8V5L - chains A and B of the 5 polymer chains in the assembly; structure by X-ray diffraction, 3.09 A resolution.

Chain A:
Molecule: Envelope glycoprotein E
From: Human alphaherpesvirus 3
Reference sequence: Q77JX0 (Q77JX0_HHV3); the author numbering skips numbers that UniProt does not, so the offset changes along the chain: 116-179 = UniProt 146-209; 182-307 = UniProt 210-335
Chain sequence (203 residues; row label = number of the first residue in the row; note: 2 numbers in that range are skipped by the numbering (no residue carries them; nothing is unmodelled there)):
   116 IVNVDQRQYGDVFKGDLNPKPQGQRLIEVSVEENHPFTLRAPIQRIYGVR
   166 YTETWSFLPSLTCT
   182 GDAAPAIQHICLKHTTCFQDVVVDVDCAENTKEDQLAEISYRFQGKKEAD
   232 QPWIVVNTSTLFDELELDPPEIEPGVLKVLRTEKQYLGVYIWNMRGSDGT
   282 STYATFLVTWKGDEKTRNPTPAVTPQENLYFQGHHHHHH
Disordered / not traced: 116-137, 182-211, 296-320
Sequence notes: expression tag (308-320)
From the paper describing this entry:
  - conformationally variable residues (order/disorder transition): Ser221 to Lys228

Chain B:
Molecule: Fab 1E12 Heavy Chain
From: Homo sapiens
Notes: antibody fragment or engineered binder
Chain sequence (248 residues; numbered 1 to 248; the number before each row is that of its first residue):
     1 QVQLQESGPGLVRPSQTLSLTCTVSGGSITSGSFYWSWVRQSAGKGLEWI
    51 GRIFKTGSTTYKPSLKSRVTMSVDTSKNQFSLKLSSVTATDTAVYFCARA
   101 PFYNDFSGYSYYFDYWGQGTLVTVSSAASTKGPSVFPLAPSSKSTSGGTA
   151 ALGCLVKDYFPEPVTVSWNSGALTSGVHTFPAVLQSSGLYSLSSVVTVPS
   201 SSLGTQTYICNVNHKPSNTKVDKRVEPKSCDKGSENLYFQGSHHHHHH
Disordered / not traced: 232-248
Disulfide bonds: Cys22-Cys97, Cys154-Cys210

How chain A and chain B interact:
Residue-residue contacts (30):
  Ile142(A) with Asp105(B); Phe106(B), hydrophobic
  Val144(A) with Asn104(B)
  Glu147(A) with Arg52(B), salt bridge; Thr60(B), hydrogen bond
  Glu148(A) with Ser58(B)
  Asn149(A) with Ser58(B), hydrogen bond (backbone-side chain)
  His150(A) with Tyr35(B), hydrogen bond; Ser58(B); Thr59(B), hydrogen bond (side chain-backbone); Thr60(B)
  Pro151(A) with Tyr35(B); Phe54(B), hydrophobic; Phe102(B), hydrophobic
  Phe152(A) with Phe102(B), hydrophobic
  Thr153(A) with Ser33(B); Phe102(B); Tyr103(B); Asn104(B), hydrogen bond (backbone-backbone)
  Leu154(A) with Asn104(B)
  Arg155(A) with Tyr103(B); Asn104(B), hydrogen bond (backbone-backbone); Asp105(B)
  Pro157(A) with Phe106(B), hydrophobic
  Lys259(A) with Ser33(B)
  Leu261(A) with Phe54(B); Lys55(B); Thr56(B)
  Arg262(A) with Thr56(B)
  Phe287(A) with Asn104(B)
Interface residues without a listed pair, chain B (15 interface residues in all): Gly32
Interface features reported in the paper:
  - epitope / paratope residues, chain A: His150(A), Thr153(A), Arg155(A), Leu261(A)

Summary:
16 residues of chain A face 15 of chain B across their interface; the contacts include 6 hydrogen bonds and 1
salt bridge. Polar contacts include Glu147(A)-Arg52(B), Glu147(A)-Thr60(B) and Asn149(A)-Ser58(B). From the
paper: epitope/paratope residues His150(A), Thr153(A) and Arg155(A) among others; conformational variability
at Ser221(A).
Chain A is Envelope glycoprotein E (Human alphaherpesvirus 3) and chain B is Fab 1E12 Heavy Chain (Homo
sapiens); the structure, Structure of the Varicella Zoster Virus (VZV) gI binding domain of glycoprotein E
(gE) in complex ..., was determined by X-ray diffraction, deposited together with 8V5Q.
